PDB entry 7TKN | electron microscopy, 7.10 A resolution (low resolution: residue-level contacts below are approximate; hydrogen-bond / salt-bridge calls are withheld) | chains 0 and 1 of the 27 polymer chains in the assembly

Chain 0 (and 1):
Molecule: ATP synthase subunit 9
From: Saccharomyces cerevisiae
Notes: chain 1 of this document is another copy of the same molecule, construct and numbering; everything in this record applies to it too
Reference sequence: P61829 (ATP9_YEAST); residues 1-76 here = UniProt positions 1-76
Chain sequence (76 residues; numbered 1 to 76; the number before each row is that of its first residue):
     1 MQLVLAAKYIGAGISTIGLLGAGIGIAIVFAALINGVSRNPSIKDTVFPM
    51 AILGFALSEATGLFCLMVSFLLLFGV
Not modelled in the structure: 76
Curated features (UniProtKB/Swiss-Prot):
  - site: Glu-59 (Reversibly protonated during proton transport)
  - modified residue: Met-1 (N-formylmethionine)

Chain 0 / chain 1 interface:
Residue-residue contacts - 5 pairs, chain 0 then chain 1:
  Gly-18(0) / Thr-16(1)
  Gly-18(0) / Ile-17(1)
  Gly-18(0) / Leu-20(1)
  Gly-21(0) / Leu-20(1)
  Gly-21(0) / Ile-24(1)
Other interface residues (no listed pair), chain 0 (9 interface residues in all): Leu-3, Val-4, Ala-7, Gly-11, Ile-14, Ser-15, Gly-25
Other interface residues (no listed pair), chain 1 (10 interface residues in all): Ala-6, Tyr-9, Ile-10, Gly-13, Gly-23, Ala-27

In short:
9 residues of chain 0 and 10 residues of chain 1 are in contact.
Both chains are ATP synthase subunit 9 (Saccharomyces cerevisiae). Entry 7TKN (Yeast ATP synthase State
3binding(c) with 10 mM ATP backbone model) was determined by electron microscopy (same publication as 7TJS,
7TJT, 7TJU, 7TJV, 7TJW, 7TJX and 30 further entries).
